PDB entry 5LSJ | X-ray diffraction, 3.25 A resolution | chains A and N of the 5 polymer chains in the assembly

Chain A:
Name: Protein MIS12 homolog
From: Homo sapiens
Reference sequence: Q9H081 (MIS12_HUMAN); numbering as in UniProt (aligned over 1-205)
Sequence (205 residues; each row starts with the number of its first residue):
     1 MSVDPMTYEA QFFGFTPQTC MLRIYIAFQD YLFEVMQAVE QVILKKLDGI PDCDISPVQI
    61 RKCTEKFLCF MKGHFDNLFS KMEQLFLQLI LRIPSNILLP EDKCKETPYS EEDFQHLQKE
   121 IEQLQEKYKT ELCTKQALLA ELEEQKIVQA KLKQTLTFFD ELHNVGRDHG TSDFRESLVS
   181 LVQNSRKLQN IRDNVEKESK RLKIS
Not modelled in the structure: 1, 201-205
What the authors report for this chain:
  - mutagenesis - Y8A/F12A/F13A, D30A/E34A/E65A/D76A, E65A/D76A: decreased binding to Centromere protein C
  - mutagenesis - Y8A/F12A/F13A: abolished localization
  - mutagenesis - D30A/E34A (3-fold): decreased binding to FAMCENP-C1-21
  - mutagenesis - D30A/E34A/E65A/D76A: decreased localization

Chain N:
Name: Kinetochore-associated protein NSL1 homolog
From: Homo sapiens
Reference sequence: Q96IY1 (NSL1_HUMAN); numbering as in UniProt (aligned over 92-206)
Sequence (116 residues; numbered 91 to 206; the number before each row is that of its first residue):
    91 MGQAWQEASD NCFMDSDIKV LEDQFDEIIV DIATKRKQYP RKILECVIKT IKAKQEILKQ
   151 YHPVVHPLDL KYDPDPAPHM ENLKCRGETV AKEISEAMKS LPALIEQGEG FSQVLR
Not modelled in the structure: 91-103, 205-206
Construct notes: initiating methionine (91)

Chain A / chain N interface:
Pairs across the interface (52; chain A residue first):
  Pro5(A) with Phe115(N), hydrophobic; Ile119(N)
  Thr7(A) with Ala123(N); Arg126(N), hydrogen bond
  Ala10(A) with Ala123(N), hydrophobic
  Gln11(A) with Ala123(N); Lys127(N)
  Gly14(A) with Val120(N)
  Phe15(A) with Asp116(N)
  Thr16(A) with Asp116(N)
  Thr19(A) with Asp116(N), hydrogen bond
  Leu22(A) with Lys109(N)
  Glu101(A) with Lys127(N), salt bridge
  Tyr128(A) with Leu148(N), hydrophobic
  Lys129(A) with Tyr151(N)
  Leu132(A) with His152(N); Val154(N), hydrophobic
  Cys133(A) with Val154(N), hydrophobic
  Gln136(A) with His156(N)
  Ala137(A) with His156(N)
  Ala140(A) with His156(N); Leu158(N), hydrophobic
  Glu144(A) with Asp159(N)
  Lys151(A) with Pro164(N); Asp165(N), salt bridge
  Phe158(A) with Met170(N), hydrophobic; Leu173(N), hydrophobic
  Leu162(A) with Lys174(N)
  Val165(A) with Lys174(N); Glu178(N)
  His169(A) with Glu178(N), salt bridge; Ala181(N); Lys182(N); Ser185(N), hydrogen bond (backbone-side chain)
  Gly170(A) with Ser185(N)
  Thr171(A) with Ala181(N), hydrogen bond (side chain-backbone); Ile184(N); Ser185(N)
  Phe174(A) with Ala181(N), hydrophobic
  Ser177(A) with Ile184(N); Met188(N)
  Ser180(A) with Met188(N)
  Leu181(A) with Met188(N), hydrophobic
  Asn184(A) with Leu191(N); Pro192(N); Ile195(N)
  Leu188(A) with Leu191(N), hydrophobic; Leu194(N), hydrophobic
  Ile191(A) with Gly198(N); Glu199(N)
  Val195(A) with Gly198(N); Phe201(N), hydrophobic
Interface residues without a listed pair, chain A (44 interface residues in all): Met6, Lys105, Gln125, Glu141, Ile147, Gln154, Gly166, Leu178, Ser185, Lys187, Asn194
Interface residues without a listed pair, chain N (42 interface residues in all): Pro130, Lys149, Val155, Lys161, Asp163, Gly177, Val180, Ala187, Ser202

Overview:
Chain A and chain N form an interface of 44 and 42 residues respectively; the contacts include 4 hydrogen
bonds and 3 salt bridges. Among the polar pairs are Glu101(A)-Lys127(N), Lys151(A)-Asp165(N) and
His169(A)-Glu178(N). The paper reports that Y8A/F12A/F13A, D30A/E34A/E65A/D76A and E65A/D76A of chain A reduce
binding to Centromere protein C; Y8A/F12A/F13A of chain A abolish localization.
Chain A is Protein MIS12 homolog and chain N is Kinetochore-associated protein NSL1 homolog, both from Homo
sapiens; the structure, CRYSTAL STRUCTURE OF THE HUMAN KINETOCHORE MIS12-CENP-C delta-HEAD2 COMPLEX, was
determined by X-ray diffraction, deposited together with 5LSI and 5LSK.
